Entry 6KDH (X-ray diffraction, 2.47 A resolution); this record covers chains L and H.

[Chain L]
Molecule: Anti-(6-4) photoproduct antibody 64M-5 Fab (light chain)
From: Mus musculus
Notes: antibody fragment or engineered binder
Sequence (218 residues; each row starts with the number of its first residue; note: 1 number in that range is skipped by the numbering (no residue carries it; nothing is unmodelled there); a row labelled like 27A-27E holds insertion residues (27A, then the next letters in order)):
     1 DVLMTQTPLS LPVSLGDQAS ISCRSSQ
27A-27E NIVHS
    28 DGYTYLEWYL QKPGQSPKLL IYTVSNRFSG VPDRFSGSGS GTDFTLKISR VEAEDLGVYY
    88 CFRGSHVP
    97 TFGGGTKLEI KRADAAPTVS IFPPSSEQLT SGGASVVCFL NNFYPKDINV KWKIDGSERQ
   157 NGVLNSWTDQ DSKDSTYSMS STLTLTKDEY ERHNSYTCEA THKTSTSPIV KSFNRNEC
Modified / non-standard residues: Asp-28 (beta-L-aspartic acid; IAS)
Cystine bridges: Cys-23/Cys-88, Cys-134/Cys-194
Reported in the primary citation:
  - conformationally variable residues (loop rearrangement): Arg-24 to Glu-34
  - contacts within the chain: Ser-27E/Tyr-30 (backbone contact)

[Chain H]
Molecule: Anti-(6-4) photoproduct antibody 64M-5 Fab (heavy chain)
From: Mus musculus
Notes: antibody fragment or engineered binder
Sequence (221 residues; row label = number of the first residue in the row; note: 15 numbers in that range are skipped by the numbering (no residue carries them; nothing is unmodelled there); a row labelled like 82A-82C holds insertion residues (82A, then the next letters in order)):
     1 EVQLQQSGTV LARPGASVKM SCKASGYTFT NYWMHWIKQR PGQGLEWIGT IY
   52A P
    53 GNSDTTYSQK FKGKAKLTAV TSTSTAYMEL
82A-82C SSL
    83 TNEDSAVYYC SRRNYGSS
100I-100K YAM
   101 DYWGQGTSVT VSSAKTTPPS VYPLAPGSAA
   133 QTNSMVTLGC LVKGYFPEPV TV
   156 TW
   162 NSGSLSSG
   171 VHTFPAVLQS
   183 DLYTLSSSVT VPSS
   199 TW
   202 PSETVTCNVA HPASSTKVDK KI
   226 VPRD
Disordered / not traced: 130, 133-134
Cystine bridges: Cys-22/Cys-92, Cys-142/Cys-208

[Chain L / chain H interface]
Residue-residue contacts - 86 pairs, chain L then chain H:
  Tyr-30(L) with Tyr-100I(H)
  Tyr-32(L) with Arg-95(H); Tyr-100I(H)
  Glu-34(L) with Arg-95(H), salt bridge; Tyr-100I(H); Ala-100J(H)
  Tyr-36(L) with Ala-100J(H); Met-100K(H), hydrogen bond (side chain-backbone); Trp-103(H), hydrophobic
  Gln-38(L) with Gln-39(H), hydrogen bond; Tyr-91(H), hydrogen bond
  Gln-42(L) with Tyr-91(H), hydrogen bond (backbone-side chain)
  Ser-43(L) with Tyr-91(H); Gly-104(H), hydrogen bond (side chain-backbone); Gln-105(H)
  Pro-44(L) with Leu-45(H), hydrophobic; Tyr-91(H); Trp-103(H)
  Leu-46(L) with Ala-100J(H), hydrophobic; Met-100K(H); Asp-101(H)
  Tyr-49(L) with Ser-99(H), hydrogen bond (side chain-backbone); Ser-100(H); Tyr-100I(H); Ala-100J(H), hydrophobic
  Phe-55(L) with Asp-101(H)
  Tyr-87(L) with Gln-39(H); Gln-43(H); Gly-44(H); Leu-45(H), hydrophobic
  Phe-89(L) with Arg-95(H); Met-100K(H), hydrophobic
  Gly-91(L) with Arg-95(H)
  Pro-95(L) with Trp-47(H), hydrophobic
  Phe-98(L) with Ile-37(H), hydrophobic; Leu-45(H); Glu-46(H); Trp-47(H); Met-100K(H), hydrophobic; Trp-103(H), hydrophobic
  Ser-116(L) with Thr-139(H), hydrogen bond
  Phe-118(L) with Leu-124(H); Ala-125(H); Pro-126(H); Thr-139(H)
  Pro-119(L) with Arg-228(H)
  Pro-120(L) with Arg-228(H), hydrogen bond (backbone-side chain)
  Ser-121(L) with Tyr-122(H); Pro-123(H); Arg-228(H)
  Glu-123(L) with Tyr-122(H); Pro-123(H); Lys-221(H), salt bridge
  Gln-124(L) with Tyr-122(H); Lys-145(H)
  Ser-127(L) with Tyr-122(H)
  Ser-131(L) with Leu-143(H); Lys-145(H)
  Val-133(L) with Leu-124(H), hydrophobic; Leu-143(H), hydrophobic
  Phe-135(L) with Leu-124(H), hydrophobic; Phe-174(H), hydrophobic; Ser-188(H); Ser-190(H)
  Asn-137(L) with His-172(H); Phe-174(H); Ser-190(H), hydrogen bond
  Asn-138(L) with His-172(H), hydrogen bond
  Leu-160(L) with Val-177(H), hydrophobic; Gln-179(H)
  Asn-161(L) with Val-177(H)
  Ser-162(L) with Phe-174(H); Pro-175(H), hydrogen bond (side chain-backbone); Val-177(H)
  Trp-163(L) with Pro-175(H)
  Thr-164(L) with Phe-174(H)
  Asp-167(L) with His-172(H)
  Lys-169(L) with Ser-168(H)
  Ser-174(L) with His-172(H), hydrogen bond; Phe-174(H)
  Met-175(L) with Phe-174(H)
  Ser-176(L) with Phe-174(H); Ser-188(H), hydrogen bond
  Thr-180(L) with Lys-145(H); Gln-179(H)
  Cys-214(L) with Asp-229(H)
Other interface residues (no listed pair), chain L (43 interface residues in all): Thr-50, Thr-178
Other interface residues (no listed pair), chain H (42 interface residues in all): Gly-106, Leu-140, Thr-173, Thr-186, Ser-189

[In short]
43 residues of chain L and 42 residues of chain H are in contact; the contacts include 13 hydrogen bonds and 2
salt bridges. Polar pairs include Glu-34(L)/Arg-95(H), Glu-123(L)/Lys-221(H) and Tyr-36(L)/Met-100K(H). From
the paper: conformational variability at Arg-24(L); contacts within the chain involving Tyr-30(L) and
Ser-27E(L).
Chain L is Anti-(6-4) photoproduct antibody 64M-5 Fab (light chain) and chain H is Anti-(6-4) photoproduct
antibody 64M-5 Fab (heavy chain), both from Mus musculus; the structure, Antibody 64M-5 Fab including isoAsp
in ligand-free form, was determined by X-ray diffraction together with 6KDI from the same study.
